Entry 7GVQ (X-ray diffraction, 1.90 A resolution); this record covers chains A and D.

Chain A:
Protein: B-cell lymphoma 6 protein
Source organism: Homo sapiens
UniProtKB: P41182 (BCL6_HUMAN); residues 5-129 here = UniProt positions 5-129
Sequence (128 residues; row label = number of the first residue in the row):
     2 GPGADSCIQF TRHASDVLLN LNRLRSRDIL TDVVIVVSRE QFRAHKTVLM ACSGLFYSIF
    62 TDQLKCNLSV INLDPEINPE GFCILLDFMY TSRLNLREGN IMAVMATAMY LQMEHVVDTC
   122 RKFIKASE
Unresolved in the structure: 2-6, 129
Differences from the reference sequence: expression tag (2-4)
Ligand contacts: A1ACR (5-[(2,5-dichloropyridin-4-yl)amino]-1,3-dihydro-2H-indol-2-one): Asn21, Arg24, Leu25, Met51, Ala52, Cys53, Ser54, Gly55, Tyr58, Gln113, Met114, Glu115

Chain D:
Protein: WVIP tetrapeptide
Sequence (6 residues; row label = number of the first residue in the row; numbering starts at 0):
     0 XWVIPA
Modified / non-standard residues: ACE (acetyl group) at position 0

Interface between chain A and chain D:
Residue-residue contacts - 11 pairs, chain A then chain D:
  Cys8(A) - Pro4(D)
  Ile9(A) - Trp1(D)  hydrophobic
  Ile9(A) - Val2(D)
  Gln10(A) - ACE_0(D)
  Gln10(A) - Trp1(D)
  Gln10(A) - Val2(D)  hydrogen bond (backbone-backbone)
  Gln10(A) - Pro4(D)
  Phe11(A) - ACE_0(D)
  Phe11(A) - Trp1(D)
  Thr12(A) - ACE_0(D)  hydrogen bond (backbone-backbone)
  Thr12(A) - Val2(D)
Also at the interface, not in a pair above, chain D (5 interface residues in all): Ile3

In short:
The chain A/chain D interface involves 5 residues from each chain; the contacts include 2 hydrogen bonds.
Backbone hydrogen bonds pair Gln10(A)-Val2(D) and Thr12(A)-ACE_0(D). Ligands of chain A: compound A1ACR.
Here chain A is B-cell lymphoma 6 protein (Homo sapiens) and chain D is WVIP tetrapeptide. Entry 7GVQ (Crystal
Structure of B-cell lymphoma 6 protein BTB domain in complex with ligand 4 at 7.00 ...) was determined by
X-ray diffraction, deposited together with 7GUD, 7GUE, 7GUF, 7GUG, 7GUH, 7GUI and 126 further entries.
